Entry 3WZ6 (X-ray diffraction, 1.40 A resolution); this record covers chain A.

[Chain A]
Name: Endothiapepsin
From: Cryphonectria parasitica
Notes: EC 3.4.23.22
UniProt: P11838 (CARP_CRYPA); residues 1-330 here correspond to UniProt positions 90-419 (UniProt number = residue number + 89)
Amino-acid sequence (330 residues; numbered 1 to 330; the number before each row is that of its first residue):
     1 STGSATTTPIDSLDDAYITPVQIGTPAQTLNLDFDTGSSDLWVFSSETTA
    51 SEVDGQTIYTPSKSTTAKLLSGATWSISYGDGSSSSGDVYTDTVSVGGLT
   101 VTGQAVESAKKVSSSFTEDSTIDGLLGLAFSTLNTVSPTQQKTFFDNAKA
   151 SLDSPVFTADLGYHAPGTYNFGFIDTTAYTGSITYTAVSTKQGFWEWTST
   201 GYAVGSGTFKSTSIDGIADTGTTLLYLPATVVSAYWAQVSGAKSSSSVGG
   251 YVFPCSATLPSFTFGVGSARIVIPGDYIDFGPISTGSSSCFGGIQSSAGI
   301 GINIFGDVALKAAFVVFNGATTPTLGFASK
Disulfide bonds: Cys255-Cys290
Small-molecule neighbours:
  - IXZ (N-benzyl-2-[(N-benzylglycyl)amino]-4-phenylthiophene-3-carboxamide): Asp33, Asp35, Gly37, Ser38, Tyr79, Gly80, Asp81, Ser83, Phe116, Leu125, Phe194, Ile217, Asp219, Gly221, Thr222, Tyr226, Ile300, Ile302, Ile304
  - PG6 (1-(2-methoxy-ethoxy)-2-{2-[2-(2-methoxy-ethoxy]-ethoxy}-ethane): Thr2, Ser4, Thr168, Phe173, Asp175
Curated features (UniProtKB/Swiss-Prot):
  - active site: Asp35, Ser199

[Summary]
Ligands of chain A: compound PG6 and compound IXZ. Curated annotation (UniProt) lists active-site residues
Asp35 and Ser199.
Chain A is Endothiapepsin (Cryphonectria parasitica); the structure, Endothiapepsin in complex with Gewald
reaction-derived inhibitor (5), was determined by X-ray diffraction together with 3WZ7, 3WZ8 and 3PSY from the
same study.
